3J6B - chains A and D of the 41 polymer chains in the assembly; structure by electron microscopy, 3.20 A resolution.

# Chain A
Molecule: 21S ribosomal RNA
From: Saccharomyces cerevisiae
Sequence (3296 nucleotides; numbered 1 to 3296; the number before each row is that of its first residue):
     1 GUAAAAAGUA GAAUAAUAGA UUUGAAAUAU UUAUUAUAUA GAUUUAAAGA GAUAAUCAUG
    61 GAGUAUAAUA AUUAAAUUUA AUAAAUUUAA UAUAACUAUU AAUAGAAUUA GGUUACUAAU
   121 AAAUUAAUAA CAAUUAAUUU UAAAACCUAA AGGUAAACCU UUAUAUUAAU AAUGUUAUUU
   181 UUUAUUAUUU UUAUAAUAAG AAUAAUUAUU AAUAAUAAUA AACUAAGUGA ACUGAAACAU
   241 CUAAGUAACU UAAGGAUAAG AAAUCAACAG AGAUAUUAUG AGUAUUGGUG AGAGAAAAUA
   301 AUAAAGGUCU AAUAAGUAUU AUGUGAAAAA AAUGUAAGAA AAUAGGAUAA CAAAUUCUAA
   361 GACUAAAUAC UAUUAAUAAG UAUAGUAAGU ACCGUAAGGG AAAGUAUGAA AAUGAUUAUU
   421 UUAUAAGCAA UCAUGAAUAU AUUAUAUUAU AUUAAUGAUG UACCUUUUGU AUAAUGGGUC
   481 AGCAAGUAAU UAAUAUUAGU AAAACAAUAA GUUAUAAAUA AAUAGAAUAA UAUAUAUAUA
   541 UAAAAAAAUA UAUUAAAAUA UUUAAUUAAU AUUAAUUGAC CCGAAAGCAA ACGAUCUAAC
   601 UAUGAUAAGA UGGAUAAACG AUCGAACAGG UUGAUGUUGC AAUAUCAUCU GAUUAAUUGU
   661 GGUUAGUAGU GAAAGACAAA UCUGGUUUGC AGAUAGCUGG UUUUCUAUGA AAUAUAUGUA
   721 AGUAUAGCCU UUAUAAAUAA UAAUUAUUAU AUAAUAUUAU AUUAAUAUUA UAUAAAGAAU
   781 GGUACAGCAA UUAAUAUAUA UUAGGGAACU AUUAAAGUUU UAUUAAUAAU AUUAAAUCUC
   841 GAAAUAUUUA AUUAUAUAUA AUAAAGAGUC AGAUUAUGUG CGAUAAGGUA AAUAAUCUAA
   901 AGGGAAACAG CCCAGAUUAA GAUAUAAAGU UCCUAAUAAA UAAUAAGUGA AAUAAAUAUU
   961 AAAAUAUUAU AAUAUAAUCA GUUAAUGGGU UUGACAAUAA CCAUUUUUUA AUGAACAUGU
  1021 AACAAUGCAC UGAUUUAUAA UAAAUAAAAA AAAAUAAUAU UUAAAAUCAA AUAUAUAUAU
  1081 AUUUGUUAAU AGAUAAUAUA CGGAUCUUAA UAAUAAGAAU UAUUUAAUUC CUAAUAUGGA
  1141 AUAUUAUAUU UUUAUAAUAA AAAUAUAAAU ACUGAAUAUC UAAAUAUUAU UAUUACUUUU
  1201 UUUUUAAUAA UAAUAAUAUG GUAAUAGAAC AUUUAAUGAU AAUAUAUAUU AGUUAUUAAU
  1261 UAAUAUAUGU AUUAAUUAAA UAGAGAAUGC UGACAUGAGU AACGAAAAAA AGGUAUAAAC
  1321 CUUUUCACCU AAAACAUAAG GUUUAACUAU AAAAGUACGG CCCCUAAUUA AAUUAAUAAG
  1381 AAUAUAAAUA UAUUUAAGAU GGGAUAAUCU AUAUUAAUAA AAAUUUAUCU UAAAAUAUAU
  1441 AUAUUAUUAA UAAUUAUAUU AAUUAAUUAA UAAUAUAUAU AAUUAUAUUA UAUAUUAUAU
  1501 AUUUUUUAUA UAAUAUAAAC UAAUAAAGAU CAGGAAAUAA UUAAUGUAUA CCGUAAUGUA
  1561 GACCGACUCA GGUAUGUAAG UAGAGAAUAU GAAGGUGAAU UAGAUAAUUA AAGGGAAGGA
  1621 ACUCGGCAAA GAUAGCUCAU AAGUUAGUCA AUAAAGAGUA AUAAGAACAA AGUUGUACAA
  1681 CUGUUUACUA AAAACACCGC ACUUUGCAGA AACGAUAAGU UUAAGUAUAA GGUGUGAACU
  1741 CUGCUCCAUG CUUAAUAUAU AAAUAAAAUU AUUUAACGAU AAUUUAAUUA AAUUUAGGUA
  1801 AAUAGCAGCC UUAUUAUGAG GGUUAUAAUG UAGCGAAAUU CCUUGGCCUA UAAUUGAGGU
  1861 CCCGCAUGAA UGACGUAAUG AUACAACAAC UGUCUCCCCU UUAAGCUAAG UGAAAUUGAA
  1921 AUCGUAGUGA AGAUGCUAUG UACCUUCAGC AAGACGGAAA GACCCUAUGC AGCUUUACUG
  1981 UAAUUAGAUA GAUCGAAUUA UUGUUUAUUA UAUUCAGCAU AUUAAGUAAU CCUAUUAUUA
  2041 GGUAAUCGUU UAGAUAUUAA UGAGAUACUU AUUAUAAUAU AAUGAUAAUU CUAAUCUUAU
  2101 AAAUAAUUAU UAUUAUUAUU AUUAAUAAUA AUAAUAUGCU UUCAAGCAUA GUGAUAAAAC
  2161 AUAUUUAUAU GAUAAUCACU UUACUUAAUA GAUAUAAUUC UUAAGUAAUA UAUAAUAUAU
  2221 AUUUUAUAUA UAUUAUAUAU AAUAUAAGAG ACAAUCUCUA AUUGGUAGUU UUGAUGGGGC
  2281 GUCAUUAUCA GCAAAAGUAU CUGAAUAAGU CCAUAAAUAA AUAUAUAAAA UUAUUGAAUA
  2341 AAAAAAAAAU AAUAUAUAUU AUAUAUAUUA AUUAUAAAUU GAAAUAUGUU UAUAUAAAUU
  2401 UAUAUUUAUU GAAUAUAUUU UAGUAAUAGA UAAAAAUAUG UACAGUAAAA UUGUAAGGAA
  2461 AACAAUAAUA ACUUUCUCCU CUCUCGGUGG GGGUUCACAC CUAUUUUUAA UAGGUGUGAA
  2521 CCCCUCUUCG GGGUUCCGGU UCCCUUUCGG GUCCCGGAAC UUAAAUAAAA AUGGAAAGAA
  2581 UUAAAUUAAU AUAAUGGUAU AACUGUGCGA UAAUUGUAAC ACAAACGAGU GAAACAAGUA
  2641 CGUAAGUAUG GCAUAAUGAA CAAAUAACAC UGAUUGUAAA GGUUAUUGAU AACGAAUAAA
  2701 AGUUACGCUA GGGAUAACAG GGUAAUAUAG CGAAAGAGUA GAUAUUGUAA GCUAUGUUUG
  2761 CCACCUCGAU GUCGACUCAA CAUUUCCUCU UGGUUGUAAA AGCUAAGAAG GGUUUGACUG
  2821 UUCGUCAAUU AAAAUGUUAC GUGAGUUGGG UUAAAUACGA UGUGAAUCAG UAUGGUUCCU
  2881 AUCUGCUGAA GGAAAUAUUA UCAAAUUAAA UCUCAUUAUU AGUACGCAAG GACCAUAAUG
  2941 AAUCAACCCA UGGUGUAUCU AUUGAUAAUA AUAUAAUAUA UUUAAUAAAA AUAAUACUUU
  3001 AUUAAUAUAU UAUCUAUAUU AGUUUAUAUU UUAAUUAUAU AUUAUCAUAG UAGAUAAGCU
  3061 AAGUUGAUAA UAAAUAAAUA UUGAAUACAU AUUAAAUAUG AAGUUGUUUU AAUAAGAUAA
  3121 UUAAUCUGAU AAUUUUAUAC UAAAAUUAAU AAUUAUAGGU UUUAUAUAUU AUUUAUAAAU
  3181 AAAUAUAUUA UAAUAAUAAU AAUUAUUAUU AUUAAUAAAA AAUAUUAAUU AUAAUAUUAA
  3241 UAAAAUACUA AUUUAUCAGU UAUCUAUAUA AUAUCUAAUC UAUUAUUCUA UAUACU
Disordered / not traced: 1-7, 80-82, 107-109, 129-131, 179-199, 528-534, 555, 757-765, 811-815, 822, 968-1054, 1133-1136, 1153-1159, 1197-1204, 1376-1380, 1419-1421, 1435-1474, 1503-1505, 1538-1539, 2013-2077, 2101-2182, 2186-2194, 2220-2224, 2241-2242, 2277-2280, 2337-2342, 2393-2407, 2479-2572, 2715-2718, 2767-2771, 2982-3001, 3179-3187, 3195-3227, 3234-3241, 3294-3296
Bound ions: Mg2+ site 1 near A258 (its only coordinating residue here); Mg2+ site 2 near A314 (its only coordinating residue here); Mg2+ site 3 near A359 (its only coordinating residue here); Mg2+ site 4 near G394 (its only coordinating residue here); Mg2+ site 5 near G427 (its only coordinating residue here); Mg2+ site 6: C464 (shared with 2 residues of chain N); Mg2+ site 7 near U466 (its only coordinating residue here); Mg2+ site 8: U467, A899; Mg2+ site 9 near A471 (its only coordinating residue here); Mg2+ site 10 near G477 (its only coordinating residue here); Mg2+ site 11: A621, U622, A652; Mg2+ site 12: G624, A1670; 58 more Mg2+ sites not listed
What the authors report for this chain:
  - contacts within the chain: A1958-U2877

# Chain D
Molecule: 54S ribosomal protein YmL6, mitochondrial
From: Saccharomyces cerevisiae
Reference sequence: P51998 (RL4P_YEAST); residue numbers follow UniProt; this construct covers 1-286
Chain sequence (286 residues; each row starts with the number of its first residue):
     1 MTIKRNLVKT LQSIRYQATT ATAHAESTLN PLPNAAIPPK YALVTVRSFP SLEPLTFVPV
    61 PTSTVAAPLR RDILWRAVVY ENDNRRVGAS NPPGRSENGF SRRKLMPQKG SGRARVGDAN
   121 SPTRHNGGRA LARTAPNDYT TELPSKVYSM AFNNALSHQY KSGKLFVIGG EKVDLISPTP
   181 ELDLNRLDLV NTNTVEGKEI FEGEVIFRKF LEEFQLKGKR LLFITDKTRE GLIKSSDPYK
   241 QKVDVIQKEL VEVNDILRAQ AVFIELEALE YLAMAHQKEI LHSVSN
Disordered / not traced: 1-30, 190-199, 280-286

# Interface between chain A and chain D
Pairs across the interface - 124 pairs, chain A then chain D:
  A74(A) - Pro238(D)  hydrogen bond to the sugar
  A75(A) - Arg208(D)  salt bridge to the phosphate
  A75(A) - Pro238(D)  sugar contact
  A75(A) - Tyr239(D)  phosphate contact
  A76(A) - Lys217(D)  phosphate contact
  A76(A) - Tyr239(D)  phosphate contact
  A89(A) - Gln241(D)  sugar contact
  U97(A) - Asn91(D)  hydrogen bond to the sugar
  A98(A) - Val87(D)  base contact
  A98(A) - Ala89(D)  base contact
  A98(A) - Asn91(D)  sugar contact
  A98(A) - Ala135(D)  sugar contact
  A98(A) - Pro136(D)  sugar contact
  U99(A) - Pro136(D)  sugar contact
  U377(A) - Val87(D)  base contact
  A378(A) - Val87(D)  sugar contact
  A378(A) - Ala89(D)  base contact
  A379(A) - Asn82(D)  base contact
  A379(A) - Asp83(D)  base contact
  A379(A) - Arg86(D)  hydrogen bond to the phosphate
  A379(A) - Val87(D)  hydrogen bond to the phosphate
  G380(A) - Arg86(D)  salt bridge to the phosphate
  G380(A) - Ala89(D)  sugar contact
  G380(A) - Ser90(D)  phosphate contact
  A384(A) - Asn91(D)  hydrogen bond to the base
  A384(A) - Pro92(D)  base contact
  A384(A) - Pro93(D)  base contact
  G399(A) - Ser101(D)  phosphate contact
  G399(A) - Arg103(D)  hydrogen bond to the sugar
  G400(A) - Phe100(D)  phosphate contact
  G400(A) - Ser101(D)  hydrogen bond to the phosphate
  A401(A) - Phe100(D)  phosphate contact
  C483(A) - Arg129(D)  phosphate contact
  A484(A) - Pro122(D)  sugar contact
  A484(A) - Thr123(D)  sugar contact
  A484(A) - Arg129(D)  salt bridge to the phosphate
  A485(A) - Arg129(D)  salt bridge to the phosphate
  A485(A) - Ala130(D)  sugar contact
  G486(A) - Leu131(D)  sugar contact
  U487(A) - Leu131(D)  base contact
  A488(A) - Arg133(D)  sugar contact
  A489(A) - Asp138(D)  phosphate contact
  A498(A) - Arg70(D)  hydrogen bond to the phosphate
  A498(A) - Asp72(D)  sugar contact
  A498(A) - Ile73(D)  phosphate contact
  A498(A) - Arg76(D)  hydrogen bond to the sugar
  G499(A) - Arg70(D)  salt bridge to the phosphate
  G499(A) - Ile73(D)  sugar contact
  G499(A) - Lys146(D)  sugar contact
  G499(A) - Val147(D)  sugar contact
  G499(A) - Met150(D)  phosphate contact
  U500(A) - Lys146(D)  sugar contact
  C505(A) - Lys146(D)  salt bridge to the phosphate
  A506(A) - Pro144(D)  phosphate contact
  A506(A) - Ser145(D)  hydrogen bond to the phosphate
  A507(A) - Ser145(D)  phosphate contact
  U567(A) - Pro144(D)  sugar contact
  A568(A) - Arg76(D)  hydrogen bond to the base
  A568(A) - Glu142(D)  hydrogen bond to the sugar
  A568(A) - Leu143(D)  sugar contact
  A568(A) - Pro144(D)  sugar contact
  A569(A) - Thr141(D)  phosphate contact
  A569(A) - Glu142(D)  hydrogen bond to the phosphate
  C580(A) - Leu131(D)  phosphate contact
  C581(A) - Pro122(D)  phosphate contact
  C581(A) - Thr123(D)  sugar contact
  C581(A) - Leu131(D)  phosphate contact
  C582(A) - Arg95(D)  salt bridge to the phosphate
  C582(A) - Ser121(D)  hydrogen bond to the phosphate
  C582(A) - Pro122(D)  phosphate contact
  C582(A) - Thr123(D)  sugar contact
  G583(A) - Arg95(D)  salt bridge to the phosphate
  G583(A) - Lys104(D)  phosphate contact
  G583(A) - Gln108(D)  hydrogen bond to the sugar
  G583(A) - Arg115(D)  hydrogen bond to the sugar
  G583(A) - Gly117(D)  sugar contact
  G583(A) - Asp118(D)  phosphate contact
  G583(A) - Ser121(D)  hydrogen bond to the phosphate
  A584(A) - Lys104(D)  salt bridge to the phosphate
  A584(A) - Gln108(D)  hydrogen bond to the sugar
  A584(A) - Val116(D)  phosphate contact
  A584(A) - Gly117(D)  phosphate contact
  A585(A) - Lys104(D)  phosphate contact
  U687(A) - Arg103(D)  salt bridge to the phosphate
  U688(A) - Ser101(D)  hydrogen bond to the phosphate
  U688(A) - Arg103(D)  salt bridge to the phosphate
  G689(A) - Ser101(D)  hydrogen bond to the phosphate
  G689(A) - Arg102(D)  hydrogen bond to the phosphate
  A691(A) - Arg102(D)  hydrogen bond to the base
  G692(A) - Arg95(D)  base contact
  G692(A) - Ser96(D)  hydrogen bond to the base
  G692(A) - Arg102(D)  sugar contact
  A693(A) - Arg102(D)  salt bridge to the phosphate
  U698(A) - Arg115(D)  hydrogen bond to the base
  A1236(A) - Asn254(D)  sugar contact
  A1236(A) - Arg258(D)  hydrogen bond to the phosphate
  U1237(A) - Arg258(D)  salt bridge to the phosphate
  G1238(A) - Arg220(D)  salt bridge to the phosphate
  U1277(A) - Trp75(D)  hydrogen bond to the sugar
  U1277(A) - Val79(D)  sugar contact
  A1278(A) - Trp75(D)  phosphate contact
  A1279(A) - Arg86(D)  hydrogen bond to the sugar
  A1280(A) - Arg133(D)  salt bridge to the phosphate
  U1281(A) - Pro92(D)  base contact
  U1281(A) - Arg129(D)  base contact
  U1281(A) - Arg133(D)  salt bridge to the phosphate
  A1287(A) - Thr123(D)  base contact
  U1288(A) - Gly112(D)  base contact
  U1288(A) - Arg113(D)  hydrogen bond to the base
  U1288(A) - Ala114(D)  phosphate contact
  G1289(A) - Ala114(D)  phosphate contact
  G1289(A) - Thr123(D)  hydrogen bond to the base
  C1290(A) - Arg113(D)  salt bridge to the phosphate
  C1290(A) - Thr123(D)  sugar contact
  C1290(A) - Arg124(D)  sugar contact
  C1290(A) - His125(D)  hydrogen bond to the sugar
  U1291(A) - His125(D)  sugar contact
  A1959(A) - Gly112(D)  phosphate contact
  A1960(A) - Gly110(D)  phosphate contact
  C2708(A) - Lys109(D)  phosphate contact
  U2709(A) - Gln108(D)  phosphate contact
  U2709(A) - Lys109(D)  salt bridge to the phosphate
  A2710(A) - Gln108(D)  hydrogen bond to the phosphate
  G2711(A) - Arg115(D)  salt bridge to the phosphate
Also at the interface, not in a pair above, chain A (70 interface residues in all): U88, U383, G398, A402, G482, G578, C690
Also at the interface, not in a pair above, chain D (64 interface residues in all): Gly88, Gly99, Asn126, Asp237

# Summary
70 residues of chain A face 64 of chain D across their interface; the contacts include 31 hydrogen bonds and
19 salt bridges. Polar pairs include A384(A)-Asn91(D), A568(A)-Arg76(D) and A691(A)-Arg102(D). U467(A) and
A899(A) coordinate Mg2+ site 8. A621(A), U622(A) and A652(A) coordinate Mg2+ site 11. The paper reports
contacts within the chain involving A1958(A) and U2877(A).
Here chain A is 21S ribosomal RNA and chain D is 54S ribosomal protein YmL6, mitochondrial, both from
Saccharomyces cerevisiae. Entry 3J6B (Structure of the yeast mitochondrial large ribosomal subunit) was
determined by electron microscopy.
